8DVM - chains A and B; structure by X-ray diffraction, 2.00 A resolution.

== Chain A ==
Molecule: Low-density lipoprotein receptor-related protein 6
Organism: Homo sapiens
UniProtKB: O75581 (LRP6_HUMAN); residues 631-1253 here = UniProt positions 631-1253
Amino-acid sequence (633 residues; numbered 630 to 1262; the number before each row is that of its first residue):
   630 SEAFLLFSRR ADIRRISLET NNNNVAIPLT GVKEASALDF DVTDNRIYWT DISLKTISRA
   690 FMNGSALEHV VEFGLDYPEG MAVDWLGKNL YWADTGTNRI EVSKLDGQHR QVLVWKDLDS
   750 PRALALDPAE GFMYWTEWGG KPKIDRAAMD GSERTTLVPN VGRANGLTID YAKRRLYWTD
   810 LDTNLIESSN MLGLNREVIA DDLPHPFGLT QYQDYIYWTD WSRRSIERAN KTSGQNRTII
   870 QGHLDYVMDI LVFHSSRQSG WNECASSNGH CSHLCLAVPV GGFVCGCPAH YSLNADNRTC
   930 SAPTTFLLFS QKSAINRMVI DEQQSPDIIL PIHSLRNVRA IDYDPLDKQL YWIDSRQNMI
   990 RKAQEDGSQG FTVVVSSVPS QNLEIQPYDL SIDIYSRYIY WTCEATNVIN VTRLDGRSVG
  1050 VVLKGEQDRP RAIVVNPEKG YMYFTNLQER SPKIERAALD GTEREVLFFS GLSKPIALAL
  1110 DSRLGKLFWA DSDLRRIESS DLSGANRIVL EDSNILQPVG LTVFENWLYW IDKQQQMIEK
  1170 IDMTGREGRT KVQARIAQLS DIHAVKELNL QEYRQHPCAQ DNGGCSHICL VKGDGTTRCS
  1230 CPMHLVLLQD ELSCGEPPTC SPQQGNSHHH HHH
Disordered / not traced: 1006-1011, 1248-1262
Differences from the reference sequence: expression tag (630, 1254-1262); variant Ile-1062 (Val in O75581)
Modified positions: Cys-1032 (cysteinesulfonic acid; OCS)
Swiss-Prot annotation at these positions:
  - glycosylation (N-linked (GlcNAc...) asparagine): Asn-692, Asn-859, Asn-865, Asn-926, Asn-1039
  - natural variant: Ile-1062 (V1062I: this construct carries the variant)
Disulfide bonds: Cys-893/Cys-904, Cys-900/Cys-914, Cys-916/Cys-929, Cys-1207/Cys-1218, Cys-1214/Cys-1228, Cys-1230/Cys-1243
Covalently attached groups: glycan linked to Asn-692, Asn-1039; N-acetylglucosamine (NAG) linked to Asn-859, Asn-865, Asn-926
Bound ions: Ca2+ site 1: Thr-724, Asn-727, Ser-749; Ca2+ site 2: Leu-1150, Ile-1191

== Chain B ==
Molecule: E3.6 Disulfide constrained peptide
Amino-acid sequence (30 residues; each row starts with the number of its first residue):
     1 GCRWFMKWFS CKQDSDCLAG CVCNPPHWCG
Disordered / not traced: 10-24
Disulfide bonds: Cys-2/Cys-29

== Interface between chain A and chain B ==
Residue-residue contacts (26):
  Arg-639(A) with Trp-28(B)
  Glu-663(A) with Gly-1(B); Cys-2(B), hydrogen bond (side chain-backbone); Arg-3(B), hydrogen bond (side chain-backbone); Trp-4(B), hydrogen bond (side chain-backbone)
  Ile-681(A) with Arg-3(B), hydrogen bond (backbone-side chain)
  Ser-682(A) with Gly-1(B)
  Lys-684(A) with Arg-3(B)
  Asp-705(A) with Arg-3(B), salt bridge
  Tyr-706(A) with Arg-3(B), hydrogen bond; Lys-7(B)
  Glu-708(A) with Trp-4(B), hydrogen bond; Trp-8(B), hydrogen bond
  Thr-724(A) with Lys-7(B), hydrogen bond; Trp-8(B)
  Gly-725(A) with Lys-7(B)
  Arg-751(A) with Trp-4(B)
  Trp-767(A) with Trp-4(B), hydrophobic; Trp-8(B), hydrophobic
  Arg-792(A) with Trp-8(B)
  Trp-850(A) with Trp-4(B), hydrophobic; Phe-5(B), hydrophobic; Phe-9(B), hydrophobic
  Asp-874(A) with Trp-28(B), hydrogen bond
  Tyr-875(A) with Phe-5(B), hydrophobic; Pro-26(B), hydrophobic
Interface residues without a listed pair, chain A (21 interface residues in all): Arg-638, Lys-662, Ser-749, Phe-836, Met-877
Interface residues without a listed pair, chain B (11 interface residues in all): His-27

== Overview ==
21 residues of chain A and 11 residues of chain B are in contact; the contacts include 9 hydrogen bonds and 1
salt bridge. Among the polar pairs are Asp-705(A)/Arg-3(B), Glu-663(A)/Cys-2(B) and Glu-663(A)/Arg-3(B).
N-acetylglucosamine is covalently linked to Asn-859(A), Asn-865(A) and Asn-926(A).
Here chain A is Low-density lipoprotein receptor-related protein 6 (Homo sapiens) and chain B is E3.6
Disulfide constrained peptide. Entry 8DVM (Crystal structure of LRP6 E3E4 in complex with disulfide
constrained peptide E3.6) was determined by X-ray diffraction together with 8DVL and 8DVN from the same study.
